Entry 7Z1O (electron microscopy, 2.70 A resolution); this record covers chains A and B of the 20 polymer chains in the assembly.

# Chain A
Protein: DNA-directed RNA polymerase III subunit RPC1
Organism: Saccharomyces cerevisiae W303
Notes: EC 2.7.7.6
Reference sequence: P04051 (RPC1_YEAST); numbering as in UniProt (aligned over 1-1460)
Chain sequence (1460 residues; each row starts with the number of its first residue):
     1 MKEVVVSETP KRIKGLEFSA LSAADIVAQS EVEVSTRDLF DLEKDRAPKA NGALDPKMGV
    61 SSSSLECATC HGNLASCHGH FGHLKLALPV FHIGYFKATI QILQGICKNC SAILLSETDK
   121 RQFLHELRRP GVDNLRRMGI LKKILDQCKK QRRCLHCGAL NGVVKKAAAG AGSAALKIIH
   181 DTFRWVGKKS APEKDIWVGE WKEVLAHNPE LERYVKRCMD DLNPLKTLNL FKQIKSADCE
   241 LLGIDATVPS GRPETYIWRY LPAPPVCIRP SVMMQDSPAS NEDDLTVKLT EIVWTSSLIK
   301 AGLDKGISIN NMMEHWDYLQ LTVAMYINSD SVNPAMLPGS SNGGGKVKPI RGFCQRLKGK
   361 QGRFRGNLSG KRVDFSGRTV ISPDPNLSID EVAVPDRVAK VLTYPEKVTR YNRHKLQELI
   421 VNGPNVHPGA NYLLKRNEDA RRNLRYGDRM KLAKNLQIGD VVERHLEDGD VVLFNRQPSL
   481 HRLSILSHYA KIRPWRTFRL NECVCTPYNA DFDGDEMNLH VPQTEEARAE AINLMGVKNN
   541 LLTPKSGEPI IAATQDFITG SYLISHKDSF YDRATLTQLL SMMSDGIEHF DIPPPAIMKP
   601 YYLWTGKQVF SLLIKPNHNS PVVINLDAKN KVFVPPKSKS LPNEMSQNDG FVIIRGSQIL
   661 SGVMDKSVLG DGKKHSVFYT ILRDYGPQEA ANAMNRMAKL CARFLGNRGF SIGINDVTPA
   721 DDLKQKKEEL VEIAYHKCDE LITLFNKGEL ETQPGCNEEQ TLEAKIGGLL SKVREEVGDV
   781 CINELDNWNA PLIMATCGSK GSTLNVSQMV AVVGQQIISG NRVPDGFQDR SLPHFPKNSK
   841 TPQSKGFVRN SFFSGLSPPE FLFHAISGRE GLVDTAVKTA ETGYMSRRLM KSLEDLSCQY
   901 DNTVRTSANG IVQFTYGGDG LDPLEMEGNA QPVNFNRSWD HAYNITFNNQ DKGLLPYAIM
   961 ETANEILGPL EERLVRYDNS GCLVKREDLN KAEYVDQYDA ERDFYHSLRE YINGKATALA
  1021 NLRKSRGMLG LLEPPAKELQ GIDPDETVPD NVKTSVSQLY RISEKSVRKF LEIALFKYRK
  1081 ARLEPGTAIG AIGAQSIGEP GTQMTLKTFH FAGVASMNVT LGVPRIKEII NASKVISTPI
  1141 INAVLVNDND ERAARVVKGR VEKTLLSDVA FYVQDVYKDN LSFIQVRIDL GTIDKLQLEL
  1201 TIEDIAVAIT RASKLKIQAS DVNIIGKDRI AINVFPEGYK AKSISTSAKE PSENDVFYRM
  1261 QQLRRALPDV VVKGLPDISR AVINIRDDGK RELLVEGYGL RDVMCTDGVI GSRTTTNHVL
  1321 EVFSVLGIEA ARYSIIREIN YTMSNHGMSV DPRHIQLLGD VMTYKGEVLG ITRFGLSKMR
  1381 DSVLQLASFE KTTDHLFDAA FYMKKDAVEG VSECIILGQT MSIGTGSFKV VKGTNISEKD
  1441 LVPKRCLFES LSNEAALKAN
Disordered / not traced: 341-346, 1237-1252, 1459-1460
Swiss-Prot annotation at these positions:
  - region: Pro858 to Glu870 (Bridging helix)
  - binding site (Zn(2+)): Cys67, Cys70, Cys77, His80, Cys107, Cys110, Cys154
  - binding site (Mg(2+)): Asp511, Asp513, Asp515
  - mutagenesis: Thr506 (T506I: Temperature-sensitive), Asn509 (N509Y: Temperature-sensitive), Asn518 (N518Q: Temperature-sensitive)
Ion coordination: Zn2+ site 1: Cys67, Cys70, Cys77, His80; Zn2+ site 2: Cys107, Cys110, Cys154, Cys157; Mg2+: Asp511, Asp513 (shared with 2 residues of chain R)
Ligand contacts: chapso (1N7): Lys1134, Val1135, Asp1277, Tyr1298, His1318, Leu1320, Glu1321, Ser1324

# Chain B
Protein: DNA-directed RNA polymerase III subunit RPC2
Organism: Saccharomyces cerevisiae W303
Notes: EC 2.7.7.6
Reference sequence: P22276 (RPC2_YEAST); residue numbers follow UniProt; this construct covers 1-1149
Chain sequence (1149 residues; row label = number of the first residue in the row):
     1 MVAATKRRKT HIHKHVKDEA FDDLLKPVYK GKKLTDEINT AQDKWHLLPA FLKVKGLVKQ
    61 HLDSFNYFVD TDLKKIIKAN QLILSDVDPE FYLKYVDIRV GKKSSSSTKD YLTPPHECRL
   121 RDMTYSAPIY VDIEYTRGRN IIMHKDVEIG RMPIMLRSNK CILYDADESK MAKLNECPLD
   181 PGGYFIVNGT EKVILVQEQL SKNRIIVEAD EKKGIVQASV TSSTHERKSK TYVITKNGKI
   241 YLKHNSIAEE IPIAIVLKAC GILSDLEIMQ LVCGNDSSYQ DIFAVNLEES SKLDIYTQQQ
   301 ALEYIGAKVK TMRRQKLTIL QEGIEAIATT VIAHLTVEAL DFREKALYIA MMTRRVVMAM
   361 YNPKMIDDRD YVGNKRLELA GQLISLLFED LFKKFNNDFK LSIDKVLKKP NRAMEYDALL
   421 SINVHSNNIT SGLNRAISTG NWSLKRFKME RAGVTHVLSR LSYISALGMM TRISSQFEKS
   481 RKVSGPRALQ PSQFGMLCTA DTPEGEACGL VKNLALMTHI TTDDEEEPIK KLCYVLGVED
   541 ITLIDSASLH LNYGVYLNGT LIGSIRFPTK FVTQFRHLRR TGKVSEFISI YSNSHQMAVH
   601 IATDGGRICR PLIIVSDGQS RVKDIHLRKL LDGELDFDDF LKLGLVEYLD VNEENDSYIA
   661 LYEKDIVPSM THLEIEPFTI LGAVAGLIPY PHHNQSPRNT YQCAMGKQAI GAIAYNQFKR
   721 IDTLLYLMTY PQQPMVKTKT IELIDYDKLP AGQNATVAVM SYSGYDIEDA LVLNKSSIDR
   781 GFGRCETRRK TTTVLKRYAN HTQDIIGGMR VDENGDPIWQ HQSLGPDGLG EVGMKVQSGQ
   841 IYINKSVPTN SADAPNPNNV NVQTQYREAP VIYRGPEPSH IDQVMMSVSD NDQALIKVLL
   901 RQNRRPELGD KFSSRHGQKG VCGIIVKQED MPFNDQGIVP DIIMNPHGFP SRMTVGKMIE
   961 LISGKAGVLN GTLEYGTCFG GSKLEDMSKI LVDQGFNYSG KDMLYSGITG ECLQAYIFFG
  1021 PIYYQKLKHM VLDKMHARAR GPRAVLTRQP TEGRSRDGGL RLGEMERDCV IAYGASQLLL
  1081 ERLMISSDAF EVDVCDKCGL MGYSGWCTTC KSAENIIKMT IPYAAKLLFQ ELLSMNIAPR
  1141 LRLEDIFQQ
Disordered / not traced: 1-37, 852-862
Swiss-Prot annotation at these positions:
  - zinc finger: Cys1095 to Cys1110 (C4-type)
  - binding site (Zn(2+)): Cys1095, Cys1098, Cys1107, Cys1110
Ion coordination: Zn2+: Cys1095, Cys1098, Cys1107, Cys1110
What the authors report for this chain:
  - mutagenesis - Q199R, R481G: decreased growth
  - mutagenesis - K448A, R451V: unchanged growth

# How chain A and chain B interact
Pairs across the interface (377):
  Glu8(A) - Lys1118(B)
  Thr9(A) - Asp1145(B)
  Pro10(A) - Asp1145(B)
  Pro10(A) - Ile1146(B)  hydrogen bond (backbone-backbone)
  Pro10(A) - Phe1147(B)  hydrophobic
  Lys11(A) - Ile1117(B)
  Lys11(A) - Glu1144(B)
  Lys11(A) - Asp1145(B)  salt bridge
  Lys11(A) - Ile1146(B)
  Arg12(A) - Leu1143(B)
  Arg12(A) - Glu1144(B)  salt bridge
  Arg12(A) - Ile1146(B)
  Ile13(A) - Met1119(B)  hydrophobic
  Ile13(A) - Arg1142(B)
  Ile13(A) - Leu1143(B)  hydrophobic
  Lys14(A) - Arg1142(B)  hydrogen bond (backbone-backbone)
  Lys14(A) - Glu1144(B)
  Gly15(A) - Leu1141(B)
  Gly15(A) - Arg1142(B)  hydrogen bond (backbone-backbone)
  Leu16(A) - Arg1140(B)
  Leu16(A) - Leu1141(B)  hydrophobic
  Glu17(A) - Ala1138(B)
  Glu17(A) - Arg1140(B)  hydrogen bond (backbone-backbone)
  Glu17(A) - Arg1142(B)  salt bridge
  Phe18(A) - Ile1137(B)  hydrophobic
  Phe18(A) - Ala1138(B)
  Ser19(A) - Ile1137(B)
  Ser19(A) - Ala1138(B)  hydrogen bond (backbone-backbone)
  Ala20(A) - Asn1136(B)
  Leu21(A) - Leu1133(B)  hydrophobic
  Leu21(A) - Asn1136(B)  hydrogen bond (backbone-side chain)
  Leu21(A) - Ala1138(B)  hydrophobic
  Asp25(A) - Arg1140(B)  salt bridge
  Ile26(A) - Asn1136(B)
  Ala28(A) - Thr1108(B)
  Gln29(A) - Leu1100(B)
  Gln29(A) - Thr1108(B)
  Gln29(A) - Thr1109(B)
  Glu31(A) - Thr1108(B)  hydrogen bond
  Thr69(A) - Tyr1103(B)
  Cys70(A) - Tyr1103(B)  hydrophobic
  Leu74(A) - Arg1048(B)  hydrogen bond (backbone-side chain)
  Ala75(A) - Arg1048(B)  hydrogen bond (backbone-side chain)
  Cys77(A) - Arg1048(B)  hydrogen bond (backbone-side chain)
  His78(A) - Phe1090(B)
  His78(A) - Gly1102(B)
  His78(A) - Tyr1103(B)
  His78(A) - Lys1126(B)  hydrogen bond (backbone-side chain)
  His78(A) - Gln1130(B)  hydrogen bond (backbone-side chain)
  Gly79(A) - Gln1130(B)
  His80(A) - Tyr1103(B)
  Phe81(A) - Gln1130(B)
  Phe81(A) - Leu1133(B)  hydrophobic
  Phe81(A) - Ser1134(B)
  His92(A) - Met1135(B)  hydrogen bond (side chain-backbone)
  His92(A) - Asn1136(B)
  Tyr95(A) - Asn1136(B)  hydrogen bond (side chain-backbone)
  Tyr95(A) - Ile1137(B)
  Thr255(A) - Asn1136(B)  hydrogen bond (backbone-side chain)
  Trp258(A) - Asn1136(B)
  Pro262(A) - Leu1133(B)
  Pro264(A) - Ser1134(B)
  Cys267(A) - Leu1046(B)
  Cys267(A) - Lys1126(B)
  Cys267(A) - Gln1130(B)
  Ile268(A) - Leu1046(B)
  Ile268(A) - Leu1127(B)  hydrophobic
  Ile268(A) - Gln1130(B)
  Ile268(A) - Glu1131(B)
  Phe353(A) - Glu1131(B)
  Phe353(A) - Ser1134(B)
  Phe353(A) - Met1135(B)  hydrophobic
  Cys354(A) - Met1135(B)  hydrophobic
  Arg356(A) - Glu1131(B)  salt bridge
  Leu357(A) - Glu1131(B)
  Leu357(A) - Leu1132(B)  hydrophobic
  Arg363(A) - Leu1046(B)
  Arg363(A) - Leu1127(B)
  Arg363(A) - Glu1131(B)  salt bridge
  Phe364(A) - Leu1128(B)  hydrophobic
  Arg365(A) - Arg1061(B)  hydrogen bond (backbone-side chain)
  Arg365(A) - Glu1064(B)  salt bridge
  Gly366(A) - Arg1061(B)  hydrogen bond (backbone-side chain)
  Asn367(A) - Thr1047(B)
  Asn367(A) - Gln1049(B)  hydrogen bond
  Asn367(A) - Ala1124(B)
  Leu368(A) - Ala1124(B)  hydrophobic
  Leu368(A) - Ala1125(B)
  Leu368(A) - Leu1128(B)  hydrophobic
  Ser369(A) - Glu1064(B)
  Ser369(A) - Arg1067(B)
  Gly370(A) - Arg1061(B)  hydrogen bond (backbone-side chain)
  Gly370(A) - Leu1062(B)
  Lys371(A) - Gln1049(B)
  Lys371(A) - Arg1061(B)
  Lys371(A) - Leu1062(B)  hydrogen bond (backbone-backbone)
  Lys371(A) - Leu1083(B)  hydrogen bond (side chain-backbone)
  Lys371(A) - Ser1087(B)
  Lys371(A) - Asp1088(B)  salt bridge
  Lys371(A) - Pro1122(B)
  Arg372(A) - Pro1050(B)
  Arg372(A) - Thr1051(B)
  Arg372(A) - Glu1052(B)  salt bridge
  Arg372(A) - Gly1059(B)  hydrogen bond (side chain-backbone)
  Arg372(A) - Leu1060(B)
  Arg372(A) - Ser1087(B)  hydrogen bond (backbone-side chain)
  Val373(A) - Gly1059(B)
  Val373(A) - Leu1060(B)  hydrogen bond (backbone-backbone)
  Val373(A) - Arg1082(B)
  Asp374(A) - Arg1038(B)  salt bridge
  Asp374(A) - Ala1039(B)
  Asp374(A) - Arg1043(B)  salt bridge
  Asp374(A) - Pro1050(B)
  Asp374(A) - Arg1082(B)  hydrogen bond (backbone-side chain)
  Asp374(A) - Ser1086(B)  hydrogen bond (backbone-backbone)
  Phe375(A) - Ala1039(B)  hydrogen bond (backbone-backbone)
  Phe375(A) - Arg1040(B)
  Ser376(A) - Ala1037(B)
  Ser376(A) - Arg1038(B)  hydrogen bond (backbone-backbone)
  Ser376(A) - Leu1060(B)  hydrogen bond (side chain-backbone)
  Gly377(A) - His1036(B)
  Gly377(A) - Leu1060(B)
  Arg378(A) - Lys1034(B)
  Arg378(A) - Met1035(B)
  Arg378(A) - His1036(B)  hydrogen bond (backbone-backbone)
  Arg378(A) - Leu1060(B)
  Thr379(A) - Met1035(B)
  Val380(A) - Lys1034(B)
  Ile381(A) - Val921(B)
  Ser382(A) - Leu908(B)
  Ser382(A) - Cys922(B)
  Pro383(A) - Tyr765(B)
  Pro383(A) - Ala770(B)  hydrophobic
  Asp384(A) - Tyr765(B)  hydrogen bond
  Pro385(A) - Gly764(B)
  Pro385(A) - Tyr765(B)
  Asn386(A) - Tyr765(B)  hydrogen bond
  Arg397(A) - Met1035(B)
  Val398(A) - Met1035(B)  hydrophobic
  Val401(A) - Ala1037(B)  hydrophobic
  Val401(A) - Arg1038(B)
  Val401(A) - Ala1039(B)
  Arg441(A) - Arg1040(B)
  Glu463(A) - Arg1040(B)  salt bridge
  Leu473(A) - Leu1078(B)  hydrophobic
  Asn475(A) - Glu1066(B)
  Gln477(A) - Arg1061(B)
  Gln477(A) - Glu1066(B)
  Ser479(A) - Met1065(B)
  Ser479(A) - Glu1066(B)  hydrogen bond
  His481(A) - Cys1069(B)  hydrogen bond (backbone-side chain)
  Arg482(A) - Cys1069(B)
  Arg482(A) - Ala1072(B)  hydrogen bond (side chain-backbone)
  Arg482(A) - Tyr1073(B)  hydrogen bond (backbone-side chain)
  Leu483(A) - Tyr1073(B)
  Ser484(A) - Cys1069(B)
  Ile485(A) - Cys1069(B)  hydrophobic
  Ile485(A) - Tyr1073(B)  hydrogen bond (backbone-side chain)
  Leu486(A) - Tyr1073(B)
  Trp495(A) - Glu907(B)
  Trp495(A) - Leu908(B)  hydrophobic
  Arg496(A) - Glu877(B)  salt bridge
  Arg496(A) - Glu907(B)  salt bridge
  Arg496(A) - Val1031(B)
  Arg496(A) - Leu1032(B)
  Arg496(A) - Met1035(B)
  Thr497(A) - Leu908(B)
  Thr497(A) - Gly909(B)
  Thr497(A) - Val1031(B)
  Glu502(A) - Gly764(B)
  Glu502(A) - Ile767(B)
  Asp511(A) - Glu768(B)
  Asp511(A) - Asp769(B)
  Phe512(A) - Ile767(B)
  Phe512(A) - Glu768(B)  hydrogen bond (backbone-backbone)
  Phe512(A) - Asp769(B)
  Phe512(A) - Ala770(B)
  Phe512(A) - Gly920(B)
  Phe512(A) - Val921(B)
  Asp513(A) - Asp769(B)
  Asp513(A) - Lys911(B)
  Asp513(A) - Lys919(B)
  Asp513(A) - Val921(B)
  Gly514(A) - Val921(B)
  Glu516(A) - Lys1034(B)  salt bridge
  Asn518(A) - Leu1060(B)
  His520(A) - Leu1062(B)
  His520(A) - Arg1082(B)  hydrogen bond
  Val521(A) - Arg1082(B)  hydrogen bond (backbone-side chain)
  Pro522(A) - Leu1078(B)  hydrophobic
  Pro522(A) - Glu1081(B)
  Gln523(A) - Glu1081(B)  hydrogen bond (backbone-side chain)
  Gln523(A) - Ser1086(B)
  Thr524(A) - Glu1081(B)
  Glu526(A) - Gln1077(B)
  Ala527(A) - Leu1078(B)  hydrophobic
  Ala527(A) - Glu1081(B)
  Glu530(A) - Ala1075(B)
  Glu530(A) - Ser1076(B)  hydrogen bond (side chain-backbone)
  Glu530(A) - Gln1077(B)  hydrogen bond (side chain-backbone)
  Glu530(A) - Leu1078(B)  hydrogen bond (side chain-backbone)
  Leu534(A) - Tyr1073(B)
  Met535(A) - Tyr1073(B)  hydrophobic
  Met535(A) - Leu1078(B)  hydrophobic
  Asn540(A) - Tyr1073(B)
  Thr554(A) - Glu768(B)
  Gln555(A) - Ile767(B)
  Gln555(A) - Glu768(B)  hydrogen bond
  Gln555(A) - His947(B)
  Asp556(A) - Ser761(B)
  Asp556(A) - Ser763(B)
  Asp556(A) - Asp766(B)
  Asp556(A) - Ile767(B)
  Asp556(A) - Asn945(B)
  Asp556(A) - His947(B)
  Phe557(A) - Ile767(B)  hydrophobic
  Thr559(A) - His947(B)  hydrogen bond
  Ala702(A) - Tyr762(B)
  Ala702(A) - Ser763(B)  hydrogen bond (backbone-side chain)
  Ala702(A) - Gly764(B)
  Leu705(A) - Ser761(B)
  Gly706(A) - Met760(B)
  Gly706(A) - Ser761(B)  hydrogen bond (backbone-backbone)
  Gly706(A) - Tyr762(B)  hydrogen bond (backbone-backbone)
  Gly706(A) - Leu1013(B)
  Asn707(A) - Ile1008(B)
  Asn707(A) - Thr1009(B)
  Asn707(A) - Leu1013(B)
  Arg708(A) - Gln1014(B)
  Arg708(A) - Ala1015(B)
  Gly709(A) - Leu1013(B)
  Gly709(A) - Ala1015(B)
  Phe710(A) - Met760(B)
  Phe710(A) - Ser761(B)  hydrogen bond (backbone-backbone)
  Phe710(A) - Pro946(B)
  Ser711(A) - Val759(B)  hydrogen bond (side chain-backbone)
  Ser711(A) - Lys1001(B)
  Ser711(A) - Tyr1016(B)
  Ser711(A) - Ile1017(B)
  Ser711(A) - Phe1018(B)  hydrogen bond (side chain-backbone)
  Ile712(A) - Val759(B)  hydrophobic
  Ile712(A) - Pro946(B)
  Ile712(A) - Phe949(B)  hydrophobic
  Ile712(A) - Met958(B)  hydrophobic
  Ile712(A) - Phe1018(B)
  Gly713(A) - Met958(B)
  Gly713(A) - Lys1001(B)
  Gly713(A) - Phe1018(B)
  Ile714(A) - Met958(B)
  Ile714(A) - Ile959(B)  hydrophobic
  Ile714(A) - Ile962(B)  hydrophobic
  Ile714(A) - Leu984(B)  hydrophobic
  Asn715(A) - Ser999(B)
  Asn715(A) - Lys1001(B)
  Asp716(A) - Lys1001(B)  salt bridge
  Val717(A) - Met958(B)  hydrophobic
  Met794(A) - Pro946(B)
  Met794(A) - His947(B)
  Met794(A) - Pro950(B)  hydrophobic
  Ser799(A) - His947(B)
  Lys800(A) - His947(B)
  Lys800(A) - Ser951(B)
  Asn805(A) - Pro950(B)
  Asn805(A) - Met953(B)
  Gln808(A) - Met953(B)
  Met809(A) - Met953(B)  hydrophobic
  Gly826(A) - Tyr371(B)
  Gly826(A) - Pro491(B)
  Phe827(A) - Tyr371(B)
  Phe827(A) - Pro491(B)
  Phe827(A) - Ser492(B)
  Phe827(A) - Val651(B)
  Phe827(A) - Glu654(B)
  Phe827(A) - Asn655(B)
  Gln828(A) - Asn655(B)  hydrogen bond (backbone-side chain)
  Asp829(A) - His595(B)  salt bridge
  Arg830(A) - Glu654(B)  hydrogen bond (side chain-backbone)
  Arg830(A) - Asn655(B)  hydrogen bond (side chain-backbone)
  Arg830(A) - Ser657(B)  hydrogen bond (side chain-backbone)
  Ser831(A) - Pro491(B)
  Leu832(A) - Pro491(B)
  Leu832(A) - Phe494(B)  hydrophobic
  Pro833(A) - Glu654(B)
  Pro833(A) - Ser657(B)
  Pro833(A) - Tyr658(B)
  Pro833(A) - Ile659(B)  hydrogen bond (backbone-backbone)
  His834(A) - Phe494(B)
  His834(A) - Tyr658(B)
  His834(A) - Ile659(B)  hydrogen bond (side chain-backbone)
  His834(A) - Leu661(B)
  His834(A) - Glu674(B)
  Phe835(A) - Tyr658(B)
  Pro836(A) - Tyr658(B)
  Lys837(A) - Asn655(B)
  Phe852(A) - His693(B)
  Phe852(A) - Asn694(B)
  Phe852(A) - Met953(B)  hydrophobic
  Phe852(A) - Val955(B)
  Phe853(A) - His693(B)  hydrogen bond (backbone-side chain)
  Phe853(A) - Leu984(B)  hydrophobic
  Ser854(A) - His693(B)
  Gly855(A) - His692(B)
  Gly855(A) - His693(B)
  Leu856(A) - His692(B)  hydrogen bond (backbone-backbone)
  Leu856(A) - Phe979(B)
  Ser857(A) - Phe979(B)
  Pro858(A) - Phe494(B)
  Pro858(A) - Phe979(B)  hydrophobic
  Pro859(A) - Leu661(B)
  Phe861(A) - Thr499(B)
  Phe861(A) - Leu681(B)  hydrophobic
  Phe861(A) - Pro691(B)
  Phe861(A) - His692(B)
  Phe861(A) - Asn699(B)
  Phe861(A) - Phe979(B)  hydrophobic
  Leu862(A) - Leu489(B)  hydrophobic
  Leu862(A) - Pro491(B)  hydrophobic
  Leu862(A) - Phe494(B)  hydrophobic
  Leu862(A) - Thr499(B)
  His864(A) - Gln695(B)
  His864(A) - Ser696(B)
  Ala865(A) - Thr499(B)
  Ala865(A) - Ser696(B)
  Ile866(A) - Leu489(B)
  Arg869(A) - Arg487(B)
  Arg869(A) - Leu489(B)
  Arg869(A) - Thr502(B)
  Arg869(A) - Gly509(B)
  Leu872(A) - Pro697(B)  hydrophobic
  Leu872(A) - Thr700(B)
  Leu872(A) - Tyr701(B)  hydrophobic
  Val873(A) - Arg487(B)
  Val873(A) - Cys508(B)  hydrophobic
  Asp874(A) - Val483(B)
  Ala876(A) - Gly505(B)
  Val877(A) - Arg481(B)
  Arg887(A) - Glu1064(B)  salt bridge
  Met890(A) - Asp1068(B)
  Glu894(A) - Arg1067(B)  salt bridge
  Glu894(A) - Asp1068(B)
  Ala1088(A) - Ile1071(B)
  Ala1091(A) - Ala1072(B)  hydrophobic
  Gln1095(A) - Asp1068(B)
  Gln1095(A) - Cys1069(B)  hydrogen bond
  Gln1095(A) - Ala1072(B)
  Tyr1258(A) - Ser291(B)
  Tyr1258(A) - Lys292(B)
  Gln1261(A) - Glu288(B)
  Arg1265(A) - Val285(B)
  Arg1265(A) - Glu288(B)  salt bridge
  Leu1396(A) - Leu1132(B)  hydrophobic
  Phe1397(A) - Met1135(B)
  Phe1397(A) - Ile1137(B)  hydrophobic
  Ala1400(A) - Ile1137(B)  hydrophobic
  Val1411(A) - Ile1071(B)  hydrophobic
  Ile1415(A) - Arg1067(B)
  Ile1415(A) - Ile1071(B)  hydrophobic
  Ile1415(A) - Leu1079(B)  hydrophobic
  Ile1415(A) - Leu1083(B)  hydrophobic
  Ile1416(A) - Pro1122(B)
  Ile1416(A) - Ala1125(B)
  Leu1417(A) - Ile1121(B)
  Leu1417(A) - Pro1122(B)
  Leu1417(A) - Phe1129(B)  hydrophobic
  Gly1418(A) - Leu1080(B)
  Gly1418(A) - Met1084(B)
  Gly1418(A) - Pro1122(B)
  Gln1419(A) - Leu1080(B)
  Thr1420(A) - Ser1076(B)
  Thr1420(A) - Gln1077(B)  hydrogen bond
  Met1421(A) - Ala1075(B)
  Met1421(A) - Ser1076(B)
  Ile1423(A) - Ile1071(B)  hydrophobic
  Gly1424(A) - Gly1074(B)
  Thr1425(A) - Gly1074(B)  hydrogen bond (backbone-backbone)
  Thr1425(A) - Ser1076(B)  hydrogen bond
  Gly1426(A) - Ser1076(B)
Interface residues without a listed pair, chain A (200 interface residues in all): Ser30, Pro265, Pro270, Tyr326, Ile327, Pro395, Leu402, Tyr432, Leu480, Arg499, Cys505, Ala510, Ala531, Gly801, Pro824, Gly868, Glu870, Ala880, Ile1092, Ser1388
Interface residues without a listed pair, chain B (179 interface residues in all): Gln493, Cys498, Asp656, Tyr662, Pro677, Ile680, Gly923, Ile925, Tyr998, Ser1006, Val1045, Gly1063, Val1070, Glu1091, Asp1096, Ser1104, Lys1111, Thr1120, Tyr1123, Pro1139

# Overview
200 residues of chain A face 179 of chain B across their interface; the contacts include 64 hydrogen bonds and
20 salt bridges. Polar contacts include Lys11(A)-Asp1145(B), Arg12(A)-Glu1144(B) and Glu17(A)-Arg1142(B).
Ligands of chain A: chapso. From the paper: Q199R and R481G of chain B reduce growth; K448A and R451V of chain
B leave growth unchanged.
Here chain A is DNA-directed RNA polymerase III subunit RPC1 and chain B is DNA-directed RNA polymerase III
subunit RPC2, both from Saccharomyces cerevisiae W303. Entry 7Z1O (Structure of yeast RNA Polymerase III PTC +
NTPs) was determined by electron microscopy, deposited together with 7Z1L, 7Z1M and 7Z1N.
